9JIK - chains A and L of the 6 polymer chains in the assembly; structure by electron microscopy, 2.91 A resolution.

# Chain A
Protein: Pro-secreted protein ORF2
Organism: Rocahepevirus ratti
Notes: fragment: E2s domain
Reference sequence: A0A3G1TVH2 (A0A3G1TVH2_HEV); residue numbers follow UniProt; this construct covers 383-597
Sequence (215 residues; each row starts with the number of its first residue):
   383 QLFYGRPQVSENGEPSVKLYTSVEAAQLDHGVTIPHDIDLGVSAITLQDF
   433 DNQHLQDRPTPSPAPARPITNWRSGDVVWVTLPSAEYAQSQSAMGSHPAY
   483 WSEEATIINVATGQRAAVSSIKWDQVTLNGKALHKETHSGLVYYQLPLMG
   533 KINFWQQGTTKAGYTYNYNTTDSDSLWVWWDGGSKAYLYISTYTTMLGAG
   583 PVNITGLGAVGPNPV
Disordered / not traced: 383-446

# Chain L
Protein: C127 Fab light chain
Organism: Homo sapiens
Notes: antibody fragment or engineered binder
Sequence (110 residues; row label = number of the first residue in the row):
     1 QFVLTQPPSVSAAPGQRVTISCSGSNSNIGHNYVCWYHHLPGTAPKLLIY
    51 DNNKRPSGIPDRFSGSKSGTSATLAITGLQTGDEADYFCETWDSSLSAVV
   101 FGGGTKVTVL
Disordered / not traced: 1-2
Disulfides: Cys-22/Cys-89

# Interface between chain A and chain L
Residue-residue contacts - 11 pairs, chain A then chain L:
  Gln-538(A) with Lys-54(L)
  Lys-543(A) with Tyr-33(L), hydrogen bond
  Met-578(A) with Tyr-33(L), hydrogen bond (backbone-side chain)
  Leu-579(A) with Tyr-33(L)
  Gly-580(A) with Tyr-33(L); Asp-51(L)
  Ala-581(A) with Asp-51(L), hydrogen bond (backbone-side chain)
  Gly-582(A) with Tyr-50(L); Asp-51(L)
  Pro-583(A) with Tyr-50(L)
  Val-584(A) with Lys-54(L)
Interface residues without a listed pair, chain A (10 interface residues in all): Thr-577

# In short
10 residues of chain A face 4 of chain L across their interface; the contacts include 3 hydrogen bonds. Polar
contacts include Lys-543(A)/Tyr-33(L), Met-578(A)/Tyr-33(L) and Ala-581(A)/Asp-51(L).
Here chain A is Pro-secreted protein ORF2 (Rocahepevirus ratti) and chain L is C127 Fab light chain (Homo
sapiens). Entry 9JIK (Rat hepatitis E virus capsid protein E2s domain in complex with Fab C127) was determined
by electron microscopy, deposited together with 9JIE, 9JIF, 9JIG, 9JII, 9JIJ, 9JIL and 3 further entries.
